Entry 6MJZ (electron microscopy, 4.30 A resolution (low resolution: residue-level contacts below are approximate; hydrogen-bond / salt-bridge calls are withheld)); this record covers chains A and B of the 5 polymer chains in the assembly.

Chain A (and B):
Name: Fusion glycoprotein F0
From: Human parainfluenza virus 3
Notes: chain B of this document is another copy of the same molecule, construct and numbering; everything in this record applies to it too
UniProt: A0A059QA82 (A0A059QA82_9MONO); numbering as in UniProt (aligned over 19-481)
Sequence (495 residues; row label = number of the first residue in the row):
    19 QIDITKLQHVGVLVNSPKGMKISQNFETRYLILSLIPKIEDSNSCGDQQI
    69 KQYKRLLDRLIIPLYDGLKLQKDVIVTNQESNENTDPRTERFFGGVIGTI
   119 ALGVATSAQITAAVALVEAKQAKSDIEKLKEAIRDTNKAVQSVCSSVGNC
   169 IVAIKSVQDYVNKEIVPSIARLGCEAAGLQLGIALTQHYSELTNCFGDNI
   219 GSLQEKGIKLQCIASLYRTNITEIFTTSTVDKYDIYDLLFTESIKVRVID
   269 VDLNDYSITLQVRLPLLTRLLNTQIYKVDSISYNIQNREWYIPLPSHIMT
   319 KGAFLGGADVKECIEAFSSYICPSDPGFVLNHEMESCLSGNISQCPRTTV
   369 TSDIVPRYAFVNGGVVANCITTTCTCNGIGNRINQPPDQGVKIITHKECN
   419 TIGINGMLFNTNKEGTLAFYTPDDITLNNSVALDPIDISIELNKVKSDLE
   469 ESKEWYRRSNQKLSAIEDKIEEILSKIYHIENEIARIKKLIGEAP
Disordered / not traced: 19, 96-122, 473-513 (chain B: 19, 91-123, 215-224, 261-262, 473-513)
Differences from the reference sequence: engineered mutation Cys-162 (Gln in A0A059QA82), Cys-168 (Leu in A0A059QA82), Cys-213 (Ile in A0A059QA82), Cys-230 (Gly in A0A059QA82), Val-463 (Ala in A0A059QA82), Tyr-474 (Ile in A0A059QA82); expression tag (482-513)
Disulfide bonds: Cys-63/Cys-192, Cys-162/Cys-168, Cys-213/Cys-230, Cys-331/Cys-340, Cys-355/Cys-363, Cys-387/Cys-392, Cys-394/Cys-417
From the paper describing this entry:
  - mutagenesis - I172C/N238C/I474Y: increased stability
  - mutagenesis - I213C/G230C/A463V/I474Y (250-fold): increased signaling in response to postfusion F

How chain A and chain B interact:
Pairs across the interface - 41 pairs, chain A then chain B:
  Gln-70(A) / Arg-236(B)
  Gln-70(A) / Thr-237(B)
  Arg-77(A) / Ile-239(B)
  Arg-77(A) / Thr-240(B)
  Asp-84(A) / Tyr-254(B)
  Asp-91(A) / Phe-378(B)
  Val-92(A) / Gly-381(B)
  Val-92(A) / Asn-428(B)
  Ile-93(A) / Asn-428(B)
  Val-94(A) / Phe-427(B)
  Val-94(A) / Asn-428(B)
  Ala-123(A) / Ala-377(B)
  Thr-124(A) / Asp-297(B)
  Ser-125(A) / Val-373(B)
  Ser-125(A) / Pro-374(B)
  Ala-126(A) / Val-373(B)
  Ile-128(A) / Val-373(B)
  Ile-128(A) / Tyr-376(B)
  Ile-128(A) / Ala-377(B)
  Ile-128(A) / Phe-378(B)
  Ile-128(A) / Met-425(B)
  Val-132(A) / Met-425(B)
  Leu-197(A) / Gln-198(B)
  Leu-197(A) / Ile-201(B)
  Ile-201(A) / Gln-205(B)
  Thr-204(A) / Arg-236(B)
  Gly-219(A) / Ile-332(B)
  Ser-220(A) / Glu-333(B)
  Asn-349(A) / Asp-455(B)
  Glu-351(A) / Ile-458(B)
  Asn-447(A) / Ile-458(B)
  Ser-448(A) / Asn-461(B)
  Val-449(A) / Ser-457(B)
  Val-449(A) / Ile-458(B)
  Val-449(A) / Asn-461(B)
  Ala-450(A) / Ser-457(B)
  Leu-451(A) / Pro-453(B)
  Ile-456(A) / Leu-460(B)
  Glu-459(A) / Lys-464(B)
  Lys-462(A) / Lys-464(B)
  Asp-466(A) / Lys-471(B)
Also at the interface, not in a pair above, chain A (35 interface residues in all): Leu-74, Ile-80, Pro-81, Thr-129, Asn-217, Ile-218
Also at the interface, not in a pair above, chain B (32 interface residues in all): Leu-31, Ala-202, Cys-331, Ile-454

In short:
35 residues of chain A and 32 residues of chain B are in contact. From the paper: I172C/N238C/I474Y of chain A
increase stability; I213C/G230C/A463V/I474Y of chain A increase signaling in response to postfusion F.
Chain A and chain B are both Fusion glycoprotein F0 (Human parainfluenza virus 3); the structure, Cryo-EM
structure of Human Parainfluenza Virus Type 3 (hPIV3) in complex with antibody PIA174, was determined by
electron microscopy.
